7OE1 - chains A and M of the 21 polymer chains in the assembly; structure by electron microscopy, 3.05 A resolution.

# Chain A
Molecule: 16S rRNA
From: Escherichia coli str. K-12 substr. MG1655
Sequence (1542 nucleotides; numbered 1 to 1542; the number before each row is that of its first residue):
     1 AAAUUGAAGAGUUUGAUCAUGGCUCAGAUUGAACGCUGGCGGCAGGCCUA
    51 ACACAUGCAAGUCGAACGGUAACAGGAAGAAGCUUGCUUCUUUGCUGACG
   101 AGUGGCGGACGGGUGAGUAAUGUCUGGGAAACUGCCUGAUGGAGGGGGAU
   151 AACUACUGGAAACGGUAGCUAAUACCGCAUAACGUCGCAAGACCAAAGAG
   201 GGGGACCUUCGGGCCUCUUGCCAUCGGAUGUGCCCAGAUGGGAUUAGCUA
   251 GUAGGUGGGGUAACGGCUCACCUAGGCGACGAUCCCUAGCUGGUCUGAGA
   301 GGAUGACCAGCCACACUGGAACUGAGACACGGUCCAGACUCCUACGGGAG
   351 GCAGCAGUGGGGAAUAUUGCACAAUGGGCGCAAGCCUGAUGCAGCCAUGC
   401 CGCGUGUAUGAAGAAGGCCUUCGGGUUGUAAAGUACUUUCAGCGGGGAGG
   451 AAGGGAGUAAAGUUAAUACCUUUGCUCAUUGACGUUACCCGCAGAAGAAG
   501 CACCGGCUAACUCCGUGCCAGCAGCCGCGGUAAUACGGAGGGUGCAAGCG
   551 UUAAUCGGAAUUACUGGGCGUAAAGCGCACGCAGGCGGUUUGUUAAGUCA
   601 GAUGUGAAAUCCCCGGGCUCAACCUGGGAACUGCAUCUGAUACUGGCAAG
   651 CUUGAGUCUCGUAGAGGGGGGUAGAAUUCCAGGUGUAGCGGUGAAAUGCG
   701 UAGAGAUCUGGAGGAAUACCGGUGGCGAAGGCGGCCCCCUGGACGAAGAC
   751 UGACGCUCAGGUGCGAAAGCGUGGGGAGCAAACAGGAUUAGAUACCCUGG
   801 UAGUCCACGCCGUAAACGAUGUCGACUUGGAGGUUGUGCCCUUGAGGCGU
   851 GGCUUCCGGAGCUAACGCGUUAAGUCGACCGCCUGGGGAGUACGGCCGCA
   901 AGGUUAAAACUCAAAUGAAUUGACGGGGGCCCGCACAAGCGGUGGAGCAU
   951 GUGGUUUAAUUCGAUGCAACGCGAAGAACCUUACCUGGUCUUGACAUCCA
  1001 CGGAAGUUUUCAGAGAUGAGAAUGUGCCUUCGGGAACCGUGAGACAGGUG
  1051 CUGCAUGGCUGUCGUCAGCUCGUGUUGUGAAAUGUUGGGUUAAGUCCCGC
  1101 AACGAGCGCAACCCUUAUCCUUUGUUGCCAGCGGUCCGGCCGGGAACUCA
  1151 AAGGAGACUGCCAGUGAUAAACUGGAGGAAGGUGGGGAUGACGUCAAGUC
  1201 AUCAUGGCCCUUACGACCAGGGCUACACACGUGCUACAAUGGCGCAUACA
  1251 AAGAGAAGCGACCUCGCGAGAGCAAGCGGACCUCAUAAAGUGCGUCGUAG
  1301 UCCGGAUUGGAGUCUGCAACUCGACUCCAUGAAGUCGGAAUCGCUAGUAA
  1351 UCGUGGAUCAGAAUGCCACGGUGAAUACGUUCCCGGGCCUUGUACACACC
  1401 GCCCGUCACACCAUGGGAGUGGGUUGCAAAAGAAGUAGGUAGCUUAACCU
  1451 UCGGGAGGGCGCUUACCACUUUGUGAUUCAUGACUGGGGUGAAGUCGUAA
  1501 CAAGGUAACCGUAGGGGAACCUGCGGUUGGAUCACCUCCUUA
Disordered / not traced: 1-4, 1535-1542

# Chain M
Name: 30S ribosomal protein S13
From: Escherichia coli str. K-12 substr. MG1655
UniProtKB: A0A6D2XQ78 (A0A6D2XQ78_ECOLI); residues 1-117 here correspond to UniProt positions 2-118 (UniProt number = residue number + 1)
Sequence (117 residues; numbered 1 to 117; the number before each row is that of its first residue):
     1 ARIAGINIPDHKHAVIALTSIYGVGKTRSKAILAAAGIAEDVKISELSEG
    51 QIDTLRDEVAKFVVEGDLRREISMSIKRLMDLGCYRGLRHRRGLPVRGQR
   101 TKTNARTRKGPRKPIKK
Disordered / not traced: 115-117

# Chain A / chain M interface
Pairs across the interface (94; chain A residue first):
  G947(A) / Arg-106(M)  phosphate contact
  G947(A) / Thr-107(M)  hydrogen bond to the phosphate
  C948(A) / Asn-104(M)  phosphate contact
  C948(A) / Ala-105(M)  hydrogen bond to the phosphate
  C948(A) / Arg-106(M)  hydrogen bond to the phosphate
  C948(A) / Thr-107(M)  hydrogen bond to the phosphate
  C948(A) / Arg-108(M)  phosphate contact
  A949(A) / Gln-99(M)  phosphate contact
  A949(A) / Asn-104(M)  hydrogen bond to the base
  A949(A) / Ala-105(M)  phosphate contact
  U950(A) / Arg-100(M)  phosphate contact
  U950(A) / Asn-104(M)  hydrogen bond to the base
  U1224(A) / Gly-98(M)  base contact
  U1224(A) / Arg-100(M)  hydrogen bond to the phosphate
  U1224(A) / Thr-101(M)  phosphate contact
  A1225(A) / Arg-89(M)  hydrogen bond to the phosphate
  A1225(A) / Gln-99(M)  phosphate contact
  A1225(A) / Arg-100(M)  salt bridge to the phosphate
  A1225(A) / Thr-101(M)  hydrogen bond to the phosphate
  A1225(A) / Lys-102(M)  phosphate contact
  C1226(A) / Arg-89(M)  salt bridge to the phosphate
  C1226(A) / Arg-92(M)  salt bridge to the phosphate
  C1226(A) / Leu-94(M)  phosphate contact
  C1226(A) / Arg-100(M)  base contact
  C1226(A) / Thr-101(M)  phosphate contact
  A1227(A) / Lys-109(M)  salt bridge to the phosphate
  C1228(A) / Lys-102(M)  base contact
  C1228(A) / Lys-109(M)  salt bridge to the phosphate
  C1228(A) / Arg-112(M)  salt bridge to the phosphate
  C1228(A) / Lys-113(M)  phosphate contact
  C1228(A) / Pro-114(M)  sugar contact
  A1229(A) / Lys-102(M)  hydrogen bond to the base
  A1229(A) / Arg-112(M)  salt bridge to the phosphate
  A1229(A) / Pro-114(M)  phosphate contact
  C1230(A) / Lys-102(M)  base contact
  C1267(A) / Thr-27(M)  hydrogen bond to the base
  C1267(A) / Arg-28(M)  base contact
  G1294(A) / Asp-41(M)  base contact
  U1295(A) / His-13(M)  hydrogen bond to the sugar
  C1296(A) / Lys-12(M)  hydrogen bond to the sugar
  C1296(A) / His-13(M)  hydrogen bond to the sugar
  C1296(A) / Lys-43(M)  sugar contact
  G1297(A) / His-11(M)  phosphate contact
  C1302(A) / Lys-12(M)  salt bridge to the phosphate
  C1302(A) / Ile-16(M)  sugar contact
  C1302(A) / Thr-19(M)  sugar contact
  C1302(A) / Lys-26(M)  hydrogen bond to the sugar
  C1303(A) / Lys-26(M)  salt bridge to the phosphate
  G1304(A) / Lys-26(M)  salt bridge to the phosphate
  A1306(A) / Thr-107(M)  base contact
  U1307(A) / Arg-97(M)  phosphate contact
  U1307(A) / Gln-99(M)  hydrogen bond to the phosphate
  U1307(A) / Arg-108(M)  sugar contact
  U1308(A) / His-90(M)  phosphate contact
  U1308(A) / Pro-95(M)  phosphate contact
  U1308(A) / Val-96(M)  hydrogen bond to the phosphate
  U1308(A) / Arg-97(M)  salt bridge to the phosphate
  U1308(A) / Arg-108(M)  salt bridge to the phosphate
  G1309(A) / Ile-72(M)  sugar contact
  G1309(A) / Met-80(M)  sugar contact
  G1309(A) / Arg-86(M)  salt bridge to the phosphate
  G1309(A) / His-90(M)  salt bridge to the phosphate
  G1309(A) / Val-96(M)  phosphate contact
  G1309(A) / Arg-97(M)  salt bridge to the phosphate
  G1310(A) / Arg-86(M)  salt bridge to the phosphate
  C1320(A) / Tyr-85(M)  sugar contact
  C1320(A) / Arg-86(M)  sugar contact
  U1321(A) / Tyr-85(M)  sugar contact
  U1321(A) / Arg-97(M)  phosphate contact
  U1321(A) / Gly-98(M)  phosphate contact
  C1322(A) / Tyr-85(M)  phosphate contact
  C1322(A) / Gly-98(M)  phosphate contact
  C1327(A) / Thr-27(M)  phosphate contact
  C1328(A) / Thr-27(M)  hydrogen bond to the phosphate
  C1328(A) / Arg-28(M)  phosphate contact
  A1329(A) / Tyr-22(M)  hydrogen bond to the sugar
  A1329(A) / Gly-23(M)  sugar contact
  A1329(A) / Val-24(M)  phosphate contact
  A1329(A) / Gly-25(M)  hydrogen bond to the phosphate
  A1329(A) / Lys-26(M)  hydrogen bond to the phosphate
  A1329(A) / Thr-27(M)  hydrogen bond to the phosphate
  A1329(A) / Arg-28(M)  hydrogen bond to the phosphate
  A1329(A) / Leu-68(M)  sugar contact
  A1329(A) / Arg-69(M)  hydrogen bond to the sugar
  U1330(A) / Thr-19(M)  phosphate contact
  U1330(A) / Ile-21(M)  phosphate contact
  U1330(A) / Tyr-22(M)  phosphate contact
  U1330(A) / Val-24(M)  phosphate contact
  U1330(A) / Gly-25(M)  phosphate contact
  U1330(A) / Lys-26(M)  phosphate contact
  U1330(A) / Arg-69(M)  hydrogen bond to the sugar
  G1331(A) / Tyr-22(M)  phosphate contact
  G1331(A) / Lys-26(M)  base contact
  A1332(A) / Thr-107(M)  hydrogen bond to the base
Other interface residues (no listed pair), chain A (37 interface residues in all): G953, G954, G1242, G1323
Other interface residues (no listed pair), chain M (46 interface residues in all): Ala-31, Phe-62, Ile-76, Thr-103

# In short
37 residues of chain A and 46 residues of chain M are in contact, with 26 hydrogen bonds and 16 salt bridges.
Polar contacts include A949(A)/Asn-104(M), U950(A)/Asn-104(M) and A1229(A)/Lys-102(M).
Here chain A is 16S rRNA and chain M is 30S ribosomal protein S13, both from Escherichia coli str. K-12
substr. MG1655. Entry 7OE1 (30S ribosomal subunit from E. coli) was determined by electron microscopy together
with 7OE0 and 7OI0 from the same study.
